PDB entry 9BUE | electron microscopy, 3.60 A resolution | chains P and R of the 6 polymer chains in the assembly

[Chain P]
Molecule: Cagrilintide
Chain sequence (38 residues; each row starts with the number of its first residue):
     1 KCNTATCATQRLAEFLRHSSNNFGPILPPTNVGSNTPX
Unresolved in the structure: 23-27
Modified positions: NH2 (amino group) at position 38
Disulfides: Cys-2/Cys-7

[Chain R]
Molecule: Calcitonin receptor
Organism: Homo sapiens
Reference sequence: P30988 (CALCR_HUMAN); residue numbers follow UniProt; this construct covers 25-474
Chain sequence (462 residues; numbered 22 to 483; the number before each row is that of its first residue):
    22 GPAAFSNQTYPTIEPKPFLYVVGRKKMMDAQYKCYDRMQQLPAYQGEGPY
    72 CNRTWDGWLCWDDTPAGVLSYQFCPDYFPDFDPSEKVTKYCDEKGVWFKH
   122 PENNRTWSNYTMCNAFTPEKLKNAYVLYYLAIVGHSLSIFTLVISLGIFV
   172 FFRSLGCQRVTLHKNMFLTYILNSMIIIIHLVEVVPNGELVRRDPVSCKI
   222 LHFFHQYMMACNYFWMLCEGIYLHTLIVVAVFTEKQRLRWYYLLGWGFPL
   272 VPTTIHAITRAVYFNDNCWLSVETHLLYIIHGPVMAALVVNFFFLLNIVR
   322 VLVTKMRETHEAESHMYLKAVKATMILVPLLGIQFVVFPWRPSNKMLGKI
   372 YDYVMHSLIHFQGFFVATIYCFCNNEVQTTVKRQWAQFKIQWNQRWGRRP
   422 SNRSARAAAAAAEAGDIPIYICHQELRNEPANNQGEESAEIIPLNIIEQE
   472 SSAPAGLEVLFQ
Unresolved in the structure: 22-37, 64-69, 114-117, 414-483
Construct notes: expression tag (22-24, 475-483)
Curated features (UniProtKB/Swiss-Prot):
  - glycosylation (N-linked (GlcNAc...) asparagine): Asn-28, Asn-73, Asn-125, Asn-130
  - natural variant: Leu-447 (L447P: Probable protective factor against osteoporosis)
Disulfides: Cys-55/Cys-81, Cys-72/Cys-112, Cys-95/Cys-134, Cys-219/Cys-289

[Interface between chain P and chain R]
Residue-residue contacts (54):
  Lys-1(P) with Val-293(R); Glu-294(R); Tyr-299(R)
  Cys-2(P) with Tyr-299(R), hydrophobic
  Asn-3(P) with Pro-360(R); Trp-361(R); Arg-362(R)
  Thr-4(P) with Met-306(R); Pro-360(R)
  Ala-5(P) with Phe-359(R); Pro-360(R), hydrogen bond (backbone-backbone); Tyr-372(R); Met-376(R), hydrophobic; Ile-380(R)
  Thr-6(P) with His-302(R), hydrogen bond; Met-306(R); Phe-356(R)
  Cys-7(P) with His-302(R), hydrogen bond
  Ala-8(P) with His-377(R)
  Thr-9(P) with Ile-198(R); His-381(R)
  Gln-10(P) with Met-230(R)
  Leu-12(P) with Ala-145(R); Leu-148(R); Tyr-149(R), hydrophobic
  Ala-13(P) with Leu-202(R), hydrophobic; Val-206(R)
  Glu-14(P) with Val-293(R)
  Phe-15(P) with Phe-137(R), hydrophobic; Leu-142(R), hydrophobic; Ala-145(R), hydrophobic
  Leu-16(P) with Tyr-149(R), hydrophobic
  Arg-17(P) with Val-206(R); Leu-291(R)
  Ser-19(P) with Phe-137(R); Leu-142(R)
  Asn-21(P) with Pro-207(R), hydrogen bond (side chain-backbone)
  Thr-30(P) with Asp-101(R), hydrogen bond; Phe-102(R)
  Val-32(P) with Trp-128(R); Tyr-131(R); Thr-132(R)
  Gly-33(P) with Trp-128(R)
  Ser-34(P) with Trp-128(R)
  Thr-36(P) with Trp-128(R), hydrogen bond (backbone-side chain)
  Pro-37(P) with Asp-77(R); Gly-78(R); Trp-79(R); Trp-128(R), hydrogen bond (backbone-side chain); Tyr-131(R)
  NH2_38(P) with Asp-77(R), hydrogen bond (backbone-side chain); Trp-128(R); Ser-129(R), hydrogen bond (backbone-side chain); Tyr-131(R)
Interface residues without a listed pair, chain P (26 interface residues in all): Ser-20
Interface residues without a listed pair, chain R (44 interface residues in all): Phe-99, Val-212, His-223, His-226, Gln-227, Asn-288, Thr-295, Leu-298, Val-305

[In short]
26 residues of chain P face 44 of chain R across their interface, with 9 hydrogen bonds. Polar pairs include
Thr-6(P)/His-302(R), Cys-7(P)/His-302(R) and Asn-21(P)/Pro-207(R).
Chain P is Cagrilintide and chain R is Calcitonin receptor (Homo sapiens); the structure, Human calcitonin
Receptor in complex with Gs and cagrilintide in the CT-like conformation (repeat), was determined by electron
microscopy together with 9BLB, 9BLC, 9BLW, 9BP3, 9BQ3, 9BTW and 3 further entries from the same study.
